PDB entry 6EZN | electron microscopy, 3.30 A resolution | chains A and H of the 8 polymer chains in the assembly

Chain A:
Protein: Dolichyl-diphosphooligosaccharide--protein glycosyltransferase subunit 1
From: Saccharomyces cerevisiae (strain ATCC 204508 / S288c)
Notes: EC 2.4.99.18
UniProt: P41543 (OST1_YEAST); numbering as in UniProt (aligned over 1-476)
Sequence (476 residues; each row starts with the number of its first residue):
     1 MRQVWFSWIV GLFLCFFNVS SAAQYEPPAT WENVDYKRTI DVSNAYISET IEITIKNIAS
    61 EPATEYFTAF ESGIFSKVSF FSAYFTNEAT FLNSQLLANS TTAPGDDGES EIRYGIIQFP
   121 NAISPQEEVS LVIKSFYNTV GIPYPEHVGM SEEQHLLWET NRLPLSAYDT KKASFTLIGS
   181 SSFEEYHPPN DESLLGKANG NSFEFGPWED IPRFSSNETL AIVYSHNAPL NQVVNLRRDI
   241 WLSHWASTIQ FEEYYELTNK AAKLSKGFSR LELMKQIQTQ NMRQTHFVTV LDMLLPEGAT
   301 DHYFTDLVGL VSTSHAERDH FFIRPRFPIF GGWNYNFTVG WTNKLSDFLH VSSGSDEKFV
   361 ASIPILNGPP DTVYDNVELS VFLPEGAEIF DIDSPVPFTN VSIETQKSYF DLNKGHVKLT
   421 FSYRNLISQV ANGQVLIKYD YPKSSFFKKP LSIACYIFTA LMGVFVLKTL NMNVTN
Unresolved in the structure: 1-24, 99-110, 475-476
Covalent attachments: N-acetylglucosamine (NAG) linked to Asn-336, Asn-400
Small-molecule neighbours: palmitoyl-linoleoyl phosphatidylcholine (CPL; 1-palmitoyl-2-linoleoyl-sn-glycero-3-phosphocholine): Trp-241, Gln-250, Glu-252, Tyr-409, Phe-410, Ile-453, Tyr-456, Ile-457
Reported in the primary citation:
  - post-translational modification sites: Asn-336, Asn-400

Chain H:
Protein: Dolichyl-diphosphooligosaccharide--protein glycosyltransferase subunit SWP1
From: Saccharomyces cerevisiae (strain ATCC 204508 / S288c)
Notes: EC 2.4.99.18
UniProt: Q02795 (OSTD_YEAST); the author numbering skips numbers that UniProt does not, so the offset changes along the chain: 0-35 = UniProt 1-36; 37-286 = UniProt 37-286
Sequence (286 residues; numbered 0 to 286; 1 number in that range is skipped by the numbering (no residue carries it; nothing is unmodelled there); the number before each row is that of its first residue; numbering starts at 0):
     0 MQFFKTLAAL VSCISFVLAY VAQDVHVSFP STAGKS
    37 RVMIGKVEPR IGIDETVPTT ITVEDPNEVI QVNFAIESTN KPFQNTLLIG LPNKNLEMAF
    97 EPEIKDNGKL SMYKYRIDLA KLDAALLQEA SRSPEPIKAT LILASSTAKP KENLFREILQ
   157 LNLNFDVDHS DSSLVDKFGI KPEIHHIFHA EPKRVAKPIA VIFVLIIFIT ILSLIVTWLN
   217 SCAAAFNNIP TGVTAVYFLG FIATIVGFEV IFARYYLGTS IFETLFSSLY LGAPGLLTST
   277 KFLRSFGQTI
Unresolved in the structure: 0-21, 169-171, 285-286
Small-molecule neighbours: palmitoyl-linoleoyl phosphatidylcholine (CPL; 1-palmitoyl-2-linoleoyl-sn-glycero-3-phosphocholine): Phe-244, Phe-248, Tyr-251, Tyr-252, Gly-254, Thr-255, Ser-256, Ile-257

How chain A and chain H interact:
Pairs across the interface (7):
  Leu-470(A) / Leu-273(H)  hydrophobic
  Asn-471(A) / Arg-280(H)
  Met-472(A) / Thr-276(H)
  Asn-473(A) / Thr-276(H)
  Asn-473(A) / Arg-280(H)
  Val-474(A) / Thr-276(H)
  Val-474(A) / Leu-279(H)  hydrophobic
Other interface residues (no listed pair), chain H (5 interface residues in all): Leu-272

Overview:
Chain A and chain H each contribute 5 residues to their interface. Ligands of chain A: palmitoyl-linoleoyl
phosphatidylcholine. Ligands of chain H: palmitoyl-linoleoyl phosphatidylcholine. Covalently linked
N-acetylglucosamine: at Asn-336(A) and Asn-400(A). From the paper: modification sites Asn-336(A) and
Asn-400(A).
Chain A is Dolichyl-diphosphooligosaccharide--protein glycosyltransferase subunit 1 and chain H is
Dolichyl-diphosphooligosaccharide--protein glycosyltransferase subunit SWP1, both from Saccharomyces
cerevisiae (strain ATCC 204508 / S288c); the structure, Cryo-EM structure of the yeast
oligosaccharyltransferase (OST) complex, was determined by electron microscopy.
